Entry 6OVN (X-ray diffraction, 1.77 A resolution); this record covers chains A and B.

Chain A:
Molecule: Alpha chain Clone 2 TCR
Source organism: Homo sapiens
Sequence (207 residues; row label = number of the first residue in the row; note: 15 numbers in that range are skipped by the numbering (no residue carries them; nothing is unmodelled there); numbers below 1 keep their minus sign (His-1 is residue -1)):
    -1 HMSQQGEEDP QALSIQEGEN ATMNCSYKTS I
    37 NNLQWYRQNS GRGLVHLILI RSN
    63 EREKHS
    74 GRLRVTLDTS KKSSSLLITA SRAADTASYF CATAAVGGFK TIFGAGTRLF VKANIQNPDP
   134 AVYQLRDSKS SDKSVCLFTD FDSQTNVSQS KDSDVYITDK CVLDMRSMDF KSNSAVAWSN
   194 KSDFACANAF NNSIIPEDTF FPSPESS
Disordered / not traced: -1 to 8, 218-220
Disulfides: Cys23-Cys104, Cys149-Cys199
Bound ions: Na+: Asn127, Ser156

Chain B:
Molecule: Beta chain Clone 2 TCR
Source organism: Homo sapiens
Notes: engineered mutation(s): C80S
Sequence (249 residues; row label = number of the first residue in the row; note: 13 numbers in that range are skipped by the numbering (no residue carries them; nothing is unmodelled there); numbers below 1 keep their minus sign (His-1 is residue -1)):
    -1 HMDTEVTQTP KHLVMGMTNK KSLKCEQHMG H
    37 RAMYWYKQKA KKPPELMFVY SY
    63 EKLSINESVP
    74 SRFSPESP
    83 NSSLLNLHLH ALQPEDSALY LCASSPLGRE GLNTEAFFGQ GTRLTVVEDL NKVFPPEVAV
   143 FEPSEAEISH TQKATLVCLA TGFYPDHVEL SWWVNGKEVH SGVCTDPQPL KEQPALNDSR
   203 YALSSRLRVS ATFWQNPRNH FRCQVQFYGL SENDEWTQDR AKPVTQIVSA EAWGRADG
Disordered / not traced: -1 to 0, 260
Disulfides: Cys23-Cys104, Cys160-Cys225
From the paper describing this entry:
  - contacts within the chain: His29-Ser106 (hydrogen bond), His29-Pro108
  - mutagenesis - H29A (KD of >200 uM): decreased binding to CD1b-GMM

Interface between chain A and chain B:
Residue-residue contacts (96; chain A residue first):
  Asn37(A) with Leu114(B)
  Asn38(A) with Thr116(B), hydrogen bond
  Gln40(A) with Thr116(B), hydrogen bond (side chain-backbone); Glu117(B)
  Tyr42(A) with Ala118(B), hydrogen bond (side chain-backbone); Phe120(B), hydrophobic
  Gln44(A) with Gln44(B), hydrogen bond; Leu101(B)
  Leu50(A) with Leu103(B), hydrophobic; Phe120(B)
  His52(A) with Glu117(B); Ala118(B)
  Leu55(A) with Glu117(B)
  Arg57(A) with Leu114(B), hydrogen bond (side chain-backbone); Asn115(B)
  Phe103(A) with Gln44(B); Pro49(B), hydrophobic
  Ala107(A) with Thr116(B)
  Ala108(A) with Thr116(B)
  Val109(A) with Glu112(B); Gly113(B); Leu114(B), hydrophobic
  Gly110(A) with Leu109(B); Gly113(B), hydrogen bond (backbone-backbone)
  Gly111(A) with Tyr40(B), hydrogen bond (backbone-side chain); Val55(B); Thr116(B)
  Phe112(A) with Val55(B), hydrophobic; Ser57(B); Ser66(B)
  Thr114(A) with Tyr42(B), hydrogen bond (backbone-side chain)
  Ile115(A) with Leu52(B), hydrophobic
  Phe116(A) with Tyr42(B), hydrophobic; Pro50(B); Phe120(B), hydrophobic
  Gly117(A) with Pro49(B)
  Ala118(A) with Pro49(B), hydrophobic
  Asp132(A) with His152(B), salt bridge; Thr153(B)
  Tyr136(A) with Ser146(B); Ala148(B); Glu149(B); His152(B); Thr153(B)
  Gln137(A) with Ser146(B)
  Leu138(A) with Phe143(B); Glu144(B); Thr157(B); Val159(B), hydrophobic
  Arg139(A) with Phe143(B); Glu144(B), hydrogen bond (backbone-backbone); Arg257(B)
  Ser141(A) with Val142(B); Phe143(B)
  Ser144(A) with Phe143(B)
  Lys146(A) with Phe143(B); Leu161(B); Thr163(B)
  Val148(A) with Phe143(B), hydrophobic; Leu161(B), hydrophobic
  Leu150(A) with Thr157(B)
  Thr152(A) with Arg210(B)
  Asp153(A) with Arg210(B), salt bridge
  Tyr169(A) with Leu192(B), hydrophobic; Glu194(B)
  Ile170(A) with Leu192(B)
  Thr171(A) with Asp188(B); Ser206(B); Arg208(B), hydrogen bond
  Asp172(A) with Arg208(B)
  Cys174(A) with Cys186(B), disulfide; Thr187(B), hydrogen bond (side chain-backbone); Arg208(B)
  Val175(A) with Cys186(B), hydrogen bond (backbone-side chain)
  Leu176(A) with Gly184(B); Val185(B); Cys186(B); Arg208(B); Arg210(B)
  Asp177(A) with Gly184(B), hydrogen bond (backbone-backbone)
  Met178(A) with Lys155(B); Arg210(B); Val211(B); Ser212(B)
  Arg179(A) with Ser183(B)
  Phe183(A) with Lys155(B); Arg210(B)
  Ser185(A) with Arg210(B), hydrogen bond
  Ser187(A) with Arg208(B), hydrogen bond
  Ala188(A) with Arg208(B)
  Val189(A) with Arg208(B)
  Trp191(A) with Leu161(B), hydrophobic; Leu192(B), hydrophobic; Ala204(B), hydrophobic
  Phe213(A) with His152(B)
  Pro215(A) with Ala148(B), hydrophobic
Also at the interface, not in a pair above, chain A (55 interface residues in all): Gly119, Asp140, Ser166, Ser180
Also at the interface, not in a pair above, chain B (53 interface residues in all): Lys48, Lys64, Ala141, Leu158, Pro189
Cross-chain cystine bridges: Cys174(A)-Cys186(B)

Summary:
The interface between chain A and chain B involves 55 residues on one side and 53 on the other, with 1
disulfide bond, 15 hydrogen bonds and 2 salt bridges. Polar contacts include Asp132(A)-His152(B),
Asp153(A)-Arg210(B) and Asn38(A)-Thr116(B). From the paper: H29A of chain B reduces binding to CD1b-GMM;
contacts within the chain involving His29(B), Ser106(B) and Pro108(B).
Chain A is Alpha chain Clone 2 TCR and chain B is Beta chain Clone 2 TCR, both from Homo sapiens; the
structure, Crystal structure of the unliganded Clone 2 TCR, was determined by X-ray diffraction (same
publication as 6OVO).
